Entry 8SGT (electron microscopy, 3.60 A resolution); this record covers chains L and H of the 3 polymer chains in the assembly.

== Chain L ==
Name: Fab light chain
From: Mus musculus
Notes: antibody fragment or engineered binder
Chain sequence (202 residues; numbered 0 to 201; the number before each row is that of its first residue; numbering starts at 0):
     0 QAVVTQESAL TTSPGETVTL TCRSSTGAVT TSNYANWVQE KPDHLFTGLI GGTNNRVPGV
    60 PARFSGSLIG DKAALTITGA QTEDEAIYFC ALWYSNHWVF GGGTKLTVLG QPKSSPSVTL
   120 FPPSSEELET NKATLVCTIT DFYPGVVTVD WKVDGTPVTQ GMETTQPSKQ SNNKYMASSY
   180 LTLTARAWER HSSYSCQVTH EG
Not modelled in the structure: 110-201
Disulfide bonds: Cys21-Cys89

== Chain H ==
Name: Fab heavy chain
From: Mus musculus
Notes: antibody fragment or engineered binder
Chain sequence (249 residues; row label = number of the first residue in the row):
     1 QVQLQQSGAE LARPGASVKL SCKATGYSFT SYWMQWVKQR PGQGMEWIGA IYPGDVTSRY
    61 TQKFKGKATL TADKSSSTAF MQLRSLASED SAVYYCARWS GYYGSSSFDY WGQGTTLTVS
   121 SAKTTPPSVY PLAPGCGDTT GSSVTLGCLV KGYFPESVTV TWNSGSLSSS VHTFPALLQS
   181 GLYTMSSSVT VPSSTWPSQT VTCSVAHPAS STTVDKKLEP SGPISTINPC PPCKECHKCP
   241 APNLEGGPS
Not modelled in the structure: 122-249
Disulfide bonds: Cys22-Cys96

== Chain L / chain H interface ==
Residue-residue contacts - 29 pairs, chain L then chain H:
  Tyr33(L) - Tyr103(H)
  Asn35(L) - Ser106(H)
  Asn35(L) - Ser107(H)  hydrogen bond (side chain-backbone)
  Val37(L) - Phe108(H)  hydrophobic
  Glu39(L) - Gln39(H)
  His43(L) - Tyr95(H)  hydrogen bond
  His43(L) - Gln113(H)
  Phe45(L) - Gln39(H)
  Phe45(L) - Met45(H)  hydrophobic
  Phe45(L) - Tyr95(H)
  Phe45(L) - Trp111(H)  hydrophobic
  Gly47(L) - Phe108(H)
  Gly47(L) - Asp109(H)  hydrogen bond (backbone-backbone)
  Gly50(L) - Ser105(H)
  Gly50(L) - Ser106(H)
  Gly51(L) - Tyr103(H)
  Gly51(L) - Gly104(H)  hydrogen bond (backbone-backbone)
  Asn54(L) - Gly104(H)  hydrogen bond (side chain-backbone)
  Val56(L) - Ser106(H)
  Val56(L) - Asp109(H)
  Phe88(L) - Met45(H)  hydrophobic
  Trp92(L) - Tyr103(H)
  Asn95(L) - Arg59(H)
  His96(L) - Trp47(H)
  His96(L) - Thr61(H)
  Trp97(L) - Trp47(H)
  Trp97(L) - Ser107(H)
  Phe99(L) - Met45(H)
  Phe99(L) - Phe108(H)  hydrophobic
Other interface residues (no listed pair), chain L (21 interface residues in all): Thr46, Ile49, Ala90, Gly100
Other interface residues (no listed pair), chain H (17 interface residues in all): Gln35, Gly44

== Summary ==
21 residues of chain L and 17 residues of chain H are in contact; the contacts include 5 hydrogen bonds. Polar
pairs include Asn35(L)-Ser107(H), His43(L)-Tyr95(H) and Asn54(L)-Gly104(H).
Chain L is Fab light chain and chain H is Fab heavy chain, both from Mus musculus; the structure, Cryo-EM
structure of human NCX1 in Ca2+ bound, activated state (group II in the presence of ..., was determined by
electron microscopy, deposited together with 8SGJ.
